PDB entry 6BD1 | X-ray diffraction, 2.35 A resolution | chains A and B of the 4 polymer chains in the assembly

== Chain A (and B) ==
Protein: 14-3-3 protein theta
Source organism: Homo sapiens
Notes: chain B of this document is another copy of the same molecule, construct and numbering; everything in this record applies to it too
Reference sequence: Q3SZI4 (1433T_BOVIN); residues 1-245 here = UniProt positions 1-245
Sequence (245 residues; row label = number of the first residue in the row):
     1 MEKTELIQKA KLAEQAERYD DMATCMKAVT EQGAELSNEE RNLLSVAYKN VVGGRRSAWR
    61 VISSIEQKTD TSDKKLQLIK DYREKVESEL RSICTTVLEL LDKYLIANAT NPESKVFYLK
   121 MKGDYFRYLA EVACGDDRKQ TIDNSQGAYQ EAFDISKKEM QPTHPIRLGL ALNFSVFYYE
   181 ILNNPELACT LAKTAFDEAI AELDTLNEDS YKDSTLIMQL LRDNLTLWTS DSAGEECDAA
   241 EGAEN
Unresolved in the structure: 1, 231-245 (chain B: 231-245)
Bound ions: Mg2+: E84, E87
Curated features (UniProtKB/Swiss-Prot):
  - site (Interaction with phosphoserine on interacting protein): R56, R127
  - modified residue: M1 (N-acetylmethionine), K3 (N6-acetyllysine), K49 (N6-acetyllysine), K68 (N6-acetyllysine), Y82 (3'-nitrotyrosine), S92 (Phosphoserine), Y104 (3'-nitrotyrosine), K115 (N6-acetyllysine), S232 (Phosphoserine)
  - cross-link: K49 (Glycyl lysine isopeptide (Lys-Gly) (interchain with G-Cter in SUMO2))

== Interface between chain A and chain B ==
Contacting residue pairs (37; chain A residue first):
  E5(A) - L78(B)
  Q8(A) - K75(B)
  Q8(A) - L78(B)
  Q8(A) - I79(B)
  K9(A) - L78(B)
  K9(A) - Y82(B)
  L12(A) - I65(B)  hydrophobic
  L12(A) - I79(B)  hydrophobic
  A13(A) - Y82(B)
  Q15(A) - V61(B)
  Q15(A) - I65(B)
  A16(A) - A58(B)
  R18(A) - Y82(B)  hydrogen bond
  R18(A) - V86(B)
  R18(A) - E89(B)  salt bridge
  D21(A) - Y82(B)  hydrogen bond
  A58(A) - A16(B)
  A58(A) - R18(B)
  V61(A) - Q15(B)
  V61(A) - A16(B)
  I65(A) - L12(B)  hydrophobic
  I65(A) - Q15(B)
  K75(A) - Q8(B)  hydrogen bond (backbone-side chain)
  L78(A) - E5(B)
  L78(A) - Q8(B)
  L78(A) - K9(B)
  I79(A) - Q8(B)
  I79(A) - L12(B)  hydrophobic
  Y82(A) - K9(B)
  Y82(A) - L12(B)  hydrophobic
  Y82(A) - A13(B)
  Y82(A) - R18(B)  hydrogen bond
  Y82(A) - D21(B)  hydrogen bond
  K85(A) - R18(B)
  K85(A) - D21(B)  salt bridge
  V86(A) - R18(B)
  E89(A) - R18(B)  salt bridge
Also at the interface, not in a pair above, chain A (21 interface residues in all): R55, I62
Also at the interface, not in a pair above, chain B (22 interface residues in all): M1, R55, I62, K85

== In short ==
The interface between chain A and chain B involves 21 residues on one side and 22 on the other; the contacts
include 5 hydrogen bonds and 3 salt bridges. Polar contacts include R18(A)-E89(B), K85(A)-D21(B) and
R18(A)-Y82(B). The Mg2+ site is built by E84(A) and E87(A).
Both chains are 14-3-3 protein theta (Homo sapiens). Entry 6BD1 (Complex of 14-3-3 theta with an IRSp53
peptide phosphorylated at S366) was determined by X-ray diffraction together with 6BQT, 6BCR, 6BCY and 6BD2
from the same study.
